3J99 - chains J and M of the 13 polymer chains in the assembly; structure by electron microscopy, 8.20 A resolution (very low resolution: no residue pairs are listed; an interface is given only as per-side residue counts).

# Chain J
Name: Alpha-soluble NSF attachment protein
Source organism: Rattus norvegicus
UniProt: P54921 (SNAA_RAT); numbering as in UniProt (aligned over 1-295)
Amino-acid sequence (297 residues; each row starts with the number of its first residue; numbers below 1 keep their minus sign (Gly-1 is residue -1)):
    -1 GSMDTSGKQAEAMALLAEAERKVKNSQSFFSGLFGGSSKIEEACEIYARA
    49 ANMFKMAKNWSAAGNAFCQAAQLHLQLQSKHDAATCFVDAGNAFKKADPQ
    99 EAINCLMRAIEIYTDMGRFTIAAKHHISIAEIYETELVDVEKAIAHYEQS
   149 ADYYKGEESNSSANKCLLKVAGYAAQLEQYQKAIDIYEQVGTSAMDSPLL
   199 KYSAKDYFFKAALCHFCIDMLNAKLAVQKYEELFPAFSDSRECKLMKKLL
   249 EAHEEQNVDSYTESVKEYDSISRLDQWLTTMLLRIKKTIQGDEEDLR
Disordered / not traced: -1 to 7, 294-295
Construct notes: expression tag (-1 to 0)
From the paper describing this entry:
  - mutagenesis - D217A/E249K/E252K/E253K: decreased catalytic activity on SNARE complex disassembly
  - mutagenesis - K122E/K163E: abolished catalytic activity
  - mutagenesis - K203E/R239E: decreased catalytic activity

# Chain M
Name: Synaptosomal-associated protein 25
Source organism: Rattus norvegicus
Amino-acid sequence (188 residues; numbered 17 to 204; the number before each row is that of its first residue):
    17 RADQLADESLESTRRMLQLVEESKDAGIRTLVMLDEQGEQLDRVEEGMNH
    67 INQDMKEAEKNLKDLGKFCGLCVCPCNKLKSSDAYKKAWGNNQDGVVASQ
   117 PARVVDEREQMAISGGFIRRVTNDARENEMDENLEQVSGIIGNLRHMALD
   167 MGNEIDTQNRQIDRIMEKADSNKTRIDEANQRATKMLG
Disordered / not traced: 84-140

# How chain J and chain M interact
At this resolution (8 A) residue pairs are not listed: 18 residues of chain J and 16 of chain M lie at the interface.

# In short
Chain J and chain M form an interface of 18 and 16 residues respectively. The paper reports that
D217A/E249K/E252K/E253K of chain J reduce catalytic activity on SNARE complex disassembly; K122E/K163E of
chain J abolish catalytic activity.
Chain J is Alpha-soluble NSF attachment protein and chain M is Synaptosomal-associated protein 25, both from
Rattus norvegicus; the structure, Structure of 20S supercomplex, was determined by electron microscopy,
deposited together with 3J94, 3J95, 3J96, 3J97 and 3J98.
